PDB entry 8UB4 | electron microscopy, 2.90 A resolution | chains E and F of the 10 polymer chains in the assembly

# Chain E (and F)
Name: Cell division control protein 48
Organism: Saccharomyces cerevisiae
Notes: EC 3.6.4.6; chain F of this document is another copy of the same molecule, construct and numbering; everything in this record applies to it too
Reference sequence: P25694 (CDC48_YEAST); residues 1-835 here = UniProt positions 1-835
Sequence (835 residues; numbered 1 to 835; the number before each row is that of its first residue):
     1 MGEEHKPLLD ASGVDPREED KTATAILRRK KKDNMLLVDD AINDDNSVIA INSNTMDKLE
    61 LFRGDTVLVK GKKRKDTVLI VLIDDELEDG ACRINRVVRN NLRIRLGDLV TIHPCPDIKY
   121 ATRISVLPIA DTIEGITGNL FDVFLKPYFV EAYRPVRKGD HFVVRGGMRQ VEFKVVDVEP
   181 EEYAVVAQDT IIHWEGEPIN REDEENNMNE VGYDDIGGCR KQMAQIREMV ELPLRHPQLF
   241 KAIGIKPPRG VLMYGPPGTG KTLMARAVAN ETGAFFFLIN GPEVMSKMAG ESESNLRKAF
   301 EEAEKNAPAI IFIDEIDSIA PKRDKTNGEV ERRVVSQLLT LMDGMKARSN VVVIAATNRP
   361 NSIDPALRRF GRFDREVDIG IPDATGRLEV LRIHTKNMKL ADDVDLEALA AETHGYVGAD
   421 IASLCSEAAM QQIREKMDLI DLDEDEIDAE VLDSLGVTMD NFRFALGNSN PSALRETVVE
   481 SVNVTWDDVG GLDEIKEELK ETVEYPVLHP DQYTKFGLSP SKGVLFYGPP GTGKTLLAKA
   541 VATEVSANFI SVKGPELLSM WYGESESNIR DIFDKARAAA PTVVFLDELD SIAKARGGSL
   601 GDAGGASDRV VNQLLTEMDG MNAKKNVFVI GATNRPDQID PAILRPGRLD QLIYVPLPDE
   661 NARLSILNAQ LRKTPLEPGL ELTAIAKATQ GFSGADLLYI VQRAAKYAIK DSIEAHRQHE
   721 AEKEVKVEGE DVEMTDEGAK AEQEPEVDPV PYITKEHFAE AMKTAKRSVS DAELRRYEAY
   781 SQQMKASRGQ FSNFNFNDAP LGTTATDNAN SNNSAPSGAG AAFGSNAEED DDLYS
Disordered / not traced: 1-210, 469-480, 676-681, 712-751, 765-768, 786-835 (chain F: 1-218, 381-382, 440-450, 471-485, 509-521, 530-531, 656-658, 726-743, 768-835)
UniProt features mapped onto this chain:
  - binding site (ATP): Pro257 to Leu263, Asn358, His394, Gly531 to Leu536
  - modified residue: Ser472 (Phosphoserine), Ser519 (Phosphoserine), Thr735 (Phosphothreonine), Ser770 (Phosphoserine)
  - cross-link (Glycyl lysine isopeptide (Lys-Gly)): Lys305 (interchain with G-Cter in ubiquitin), Lys322 (interchain with G-Cter in ubiquitin), Lys346 (interchain with G-Cter in ubiquitin), Lys522 (interchain with G-Cter in ubiquitin), Lys539 (interchain with G-Cter in ubiquitin), Lys594 (interchain with G-Cter in ubiquitin), Lys673 (interchain with G-Cter in ubiquitin)
  - mutagenesis: Lys261 (K261A: Moderate reduction in growth rate; K261T: Probable loss of ATP binding. Complete loss of catalytic activity), Glu315 (E315A: Moderate reduction in growth rate; E315D: Severe loss of catalytic activity without affecting cooperativity between the 2 ATP-binding regions. Slight reduction in growth rate ...), Asn358 (N358A: Slight reduction in growth rate. Restores cell growth; when associated with Q-315), Arg369 (R369A: No effect on growth rate. Restores cell growth; when associated with Q-315), Pro471 (P471A/S: Restores cell growth; when associated with Q-315), Arg475 (R475H: Restores cell growth; when associated with Q-315), Lys534 (K534A/T: Severe loss of catalytic activity. Lethal), Glu588 (E588D: Moderate reduction in growth rate; E588Q: Lethal), Arg645 (R645A: Lethal)
Reported in the primary citation:
  - binding site for Substrate: Lys287 to Ala289, Met560 to Tyr562
  - catalytic residues: Glu315, Arg369, Arg372, Glu588, Arg645, Arg648 (citing earlier work)
  - binding site for the ligand 08T: Arg369, Arg372, Arg645, Arg648

# Chain E / chain F interface
Pairs across the interface (8; chain E residue first):
  Pro282(E) - Arg323(F)
  Lys287(E) - Asn327(F)
  Ala429(E) - Ile245(F)  hydrophobic
  Leu442(E) - Arg235(F)
  Asp443(E) - Arg235(F)
  Asp443(E) - His236(F)
  Leu452(E) - Ala242(F)  hydrophobic
  Tyr699(E) - Pro646(F)  hydrophobic
Also at the interface, not in a pair above, chain E (10 interface residues in all): Glu283, Lys399, Ile433
Also at the interface, not in a pair above, chain F (10 interface residues in all): Glu231, Ile243, Arg332

# In short
Chain E and chain F each contribute 10 residues to their interface. Curated annotation (UniProt) lists 15
ATP-binding residues and 9 mutagenesis sites on chain E. The paper reports catalytic residues Glu315(E),
Arg369(E) and Arg372(E) among others; a binding site for the ligand 08T at Arg369(E), Arg372(E) and Arg645(E)
among others.
Both chains are Cell division control protein 48 (Saccharomyces cerevisiae). Entry 8UB4 (Cdc48-Shp1 unfolding
native substrate, consensus structure) was determined by electron microscopy together with 8U7T, 8U8I, 8U9C,
8U9P, 8U9Q, 8U9Z and 3 further entries from the same study.
